5XDD - chains B and C of the 4 polymer chains in the assembly; structure by X-ray diffraction, 1.90 A resolution.

Chain B (and C):
Name: Thermophilic dibenzothiophene desulfurization enzyme C
Source organism: Paenibacillus sp. A11-2
Notes: chain C of this document is another copy of the same molecule, construct and numbering; everything in this record applies to it too
UniProt: Q9LBX2 (Q9LBX2_9BACL); residue numbers follow UniProt; this construct covers 1-414
Chain sequence (414 residues; each row starts with the number of its first residue):
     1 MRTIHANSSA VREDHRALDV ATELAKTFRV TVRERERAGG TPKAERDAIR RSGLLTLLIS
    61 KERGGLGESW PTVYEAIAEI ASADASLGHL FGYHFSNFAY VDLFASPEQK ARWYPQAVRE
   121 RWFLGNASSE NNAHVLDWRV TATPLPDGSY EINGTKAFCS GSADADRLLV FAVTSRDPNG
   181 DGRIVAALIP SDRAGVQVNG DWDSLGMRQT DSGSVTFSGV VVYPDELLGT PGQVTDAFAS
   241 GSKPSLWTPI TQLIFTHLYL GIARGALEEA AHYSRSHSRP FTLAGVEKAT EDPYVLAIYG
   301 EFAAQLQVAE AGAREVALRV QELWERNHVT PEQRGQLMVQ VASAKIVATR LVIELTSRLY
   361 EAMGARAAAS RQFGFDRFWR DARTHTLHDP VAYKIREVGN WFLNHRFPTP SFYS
Unresolved in the structure: 1-14, 131-136 (chain C: 1-13)
Ligand contacts:
  - FMN (flavin mononucleotide), molecule 1: His-89, Tyr-93, Asn-126, Ser-128, Ser-129, Phe-158, Cys-159, Ser-160, Trp-202, Met-207, Ser-212, Thr-384, His-385, Leu-387, His-388, Tyr-413
  - FMN, molecule 2: Arg-279, Met-363, Gly-364, Ala-365, Arg-366
Reported in the primary citation:
  - catalytic residues: His-89, Ser-160
  - catalytic residues: Tyr-93, His-388 (proposed by the authors, not directly observed)
  - mutagenesis - Y93F: abolished catalytic activity on BT
  - specificity-determining residues: Tyr-413 (proposed by the authors, not directly observed)
  - mutagenesis - Y93A: abolished catalytic activity

Chain B / chain C interface:
Pairs across the interface - 83 pairs, chain B then chain C:
  Leu-267(B) with Phe-402(C)
  Glu-268(B) with Phe-402(C)
  Ala-271(B) with Phe-402(C), hydrophobic; Leu-403(C)
  Ser-274(B) with Leu-403(C)
  Arg-275(B) with Phe-402(C); Leu-403(C), hydrogen bond (side chain-backbone); His-405(C)
  Thr-290(B) with Leu-403(C); Asn-404(C), hydrogen bond (backbone-side chain)
  Glu-291(B) with Asn-404(C); Arg-406(C), salt bridge
  Val-295(B) with Leu-403(C), hydrophobic
  Leu-296(B) with Arg-396(C); Gly-399(C); Asn-400(C); Asn-404(C)
  Ala-297(B) with Ile-395(C)
  Tyr-299(B) with Phe-402(C), hydrophobic; Leu-403(C), hydrophobic
  Gly-300(B) with Ile-395(C); Val-398(C); Gly-399(C)
  Glu-301(B) with Arg-350(C), salt bridge; Ile-395(C)
  Ala-303(B) with Val-398(C), hydrophobic; Phe-402(C), hydrophobic
  Ala-304(B) with Ser-343(C); Ile-346(C), hydrophobic; Val-398(C)
  Gln-305(B) with Val-347(C)
  Gln-307(B) with Gln-340(C), hydrogen bond; Ser-343(C)
  Val-308(B) with Val-308(C); Ala-309(C), hydrophobic; Ser-343(C); Ala-344(C), hydrophobic; Val-347(C), hydrophobic
  Ala-309(B) with Val-308(C), hydrophobic
  Ala-311(B) with Gly-312(C); Glu-315(C)
  Gly-312(B) with Ala-311(C); Gly-312(C)
  Arg-314(B) with Glu-315(C), salt bridge
  Glu-315(B) with Ala-311(C); Arg-314(C), salt bridge
  Gln-340(B) with Gln-307(C), hydrogen bond
  Ser-343(B) with Ala-304(C); Gln-307(C); Val-308(C)
  Ala-344(B) with Val-308(C), hydrophobic
  Ile-346(B) with Ala-304(C), hydrophobic
  Val-347(B) with Gln-305(C); Val-308(C), hydrophobic
  Arg-350(B) with Glu-301(C), salt bridge
  Ile-395(B) with Ala-297(C); Gly-300(C); Glu-301(C)
  Arg-396(B) with Glu-291(C), salt bridge; Leu-296(C)
  Val-398(B) with Gly-300(C); Ala-303(C), hydrophobic; Ala-304(C)
  Gly-399(B) with Leu-296(C); Tyr-299(C); Gly-300(C)
  Asn-400(B) with Leu-296(C)
  Trp-401(B) with Gln-307(C)
  Phe-402(B) with Leu-267(C), hydrophobic; Glu-268(C); Ala-271(C), hydrophobic; Tyr-299(C), hydrophobic; Ala-303(C), hydrophobic
  Leu-403(B) with Ala-271(C); Ser-274(C); Arg-275(C), hydrogen bond (backbone-side chain); Thr-290(C); Tyr-299(C), hydrophobic
  Asn-404(B) with Thr-290(C), hydrogen bond (side chain-backbone); Glu-291(C); Leu-296(C)
  His-405(B) with Arg-275(C)
  Arg-406(B) with Glu-291(C), salt bridge
Also at the interface, not in a pair above, chain B (41 interface residues in all): Arg-264
Also at the interface, not in a pair above, chain C (41 interface residues in all): Arg-264, Val-295, Trp-401

In short:
Chain B and chain C each contribute 41 residues to their interface; the contacts include 6 hydrogen bonds and
7 salt bridges. Polar contacts include Glu-291(B)/Arg-406(C), Glu-301(B)/Arg-350(C) and Arg-314(B)/Glu-315(C).
Bound to chain B: flavin mononucleotide. From the paper: catalytic residues His-89(B), Ser-160(B) and
Tyr-93(B) among others; Y93F of chain B abolishes catalytic activity on BT.
Chain B and chain C are both Thermophilic dibenzothiophene desulfurization enzyme C (Paenibacillus sp. A11-2);
the structure, Crystal structure of tertiary complex of TdsC from Paenibacillus sp. A11-2 with FMN and Indole,
was determined by X-ray diffraction together with 5XB8, 5XDB, 5XDC, 5XDE and 5XDG from the same study.
